Entry 3TEM (X-ray diffraction, 1.45 A resolution); this record covers chains A and B.

Chain A (and B):
Molecule: Ribosyldihydronicotinamide dehydrogenase [quinone]
Source organism: Homo sapiens
Notes: EC 1.10.99.2; chain B of this document is another copy of the same molecule, construct and numbering; everything in this record applies to it too
UniProt: P16083 (NQO2_HUMAN); residues 2-229 here correspond to UniProt positions 3-230 (UniProt number = residue number + 1)
Sequence (228 residues; numbered 2 to 229; the number before each row is that of its first residue):
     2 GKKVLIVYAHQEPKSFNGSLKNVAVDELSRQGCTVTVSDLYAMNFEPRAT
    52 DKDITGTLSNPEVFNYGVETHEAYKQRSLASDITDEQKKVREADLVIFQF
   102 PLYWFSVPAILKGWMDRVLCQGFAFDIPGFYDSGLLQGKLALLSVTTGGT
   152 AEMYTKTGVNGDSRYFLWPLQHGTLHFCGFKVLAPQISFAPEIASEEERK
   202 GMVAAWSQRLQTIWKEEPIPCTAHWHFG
Differences from the reference sequence: conflict F46 (Leu47 in P16083)
Bound ions: Zn2+: H173, H177, C222
Small-molecule neighbours:
  - 6A1 (hydroxy(2-{[(5S)-6-hydroxy-8-methoxy-4,5-dihydro-3H-imidazo[4,5,1-de]acridin-5-yl]amino}ethyl)dimethylammonium), molecule 1: G68, Q122, F126, I128, Y132, G174, F178
  - 6A1, molecule 2: W105, F106, G149, G150, Y155, N161, E193, I194
  - FAD (flavin-adenine dinucleotide), molecule 1: H11, K15, S16, F17, N18, S20, P102, L103, Y104, W105, F106, T147, T148, G149, G150, Y155, P192, E193, E197, R200, K201, V204
  - FAD, molecule 2: N66, Y67, G68, D117
Swiss-Prot annotation at these positions:
  - binding site (FAD): H11, F17 to S20, L103 to F106, T147 to G150, Y155, E193, R200
  - binding site (substrate): F126 to I128
  - binding site (Zn(2+)): H173, H177, C222
  - modified residue (Phosphoserine): S79, S196

How chain A and chain B interact:
Contacting residue pairs (81; chain A residue first):
  Q12(A) with A50(B), hydrogen bond (side chain-backbone); F65(B); Y67(B)
  E13(A) with V64(B); F65(B), hydrogen bond (side chain-backbone)
  Y42(A) with A50(B)
  N45(A) with R49(B), hydrogen bond (backbone-side chain)
  F46(A) with R49(B), hydrogen bond (backbone-side chain)
  E47(A) with R49(B), salt bridge
  P48(A) with P48(B), hydrophobic; R49(B); A110(B)
  R49(A) with N45(B), hydrogen bond (side chain-backbone); F46(B), hydrogen bond (side chain-backbone); E47(B), salt bridge; P48(B)
  A50(A) with Q12(B), hydrogen bond (backbone-side chain); Y42(B)
  V64(A) with E13(B)
  F65(A) with Q12(B); E13(B), hydrogen bond (backbone-side chain)
  N66(A) with E193(B), hydrogen bond
  Y67(A) with Q12(B)
  Y104(A) with K113(B), hydrogen bond (backbone-side chain); D117(B)
  W105(A) with M116(B), hydrogen bond (side chain-backbone); D117(B); L120(B); P170(B); G174(B); T175(B); F178(B), hydrophobic; C179(B), hydrophobic
  F106(A) with Y132(B); W169(B); P170(B), hydrophobic; G174(B)
  S107(A) with K113(B)
  V108(A) with K113(B), hydrogen bond (backbone-side chain)
  P109(A) with D117(B)
  A110(A) with P48(B); A110(B); K113(B); G114(B); D117(B), hydrogen bond (backbone-side chain)
  I111(A) with R49(B)
  K113(A) with Y104(B), hydrogen bond (side chain-backbone); S107(B); V108(B), hydrogen bond (side chain-backbone); A110(B)
  G114(A) with A110(B)
  M116(A) with W105(B), hydrogen bond (backbone-side chain)
  D117(A) with Y104(B); W105(B); P109(B); A110(B), hydrogen bond (side chain-backbone)
  L120(A) with W105(B)
  Y132(A) with F106(B); V160(B), hydrogen bond (side chain-backbone); N161(B), hydrogen bond
  V160(A) with Y132(B); H173(B), hydrogen bond (backbone-side chain)
  N161(A) with Y132(B), hydrogen bond; W169(B)
  G162(A) with W169(B)
  Y166(A) with W169(B); F228(B), hydrophobic
  W169(A) with F106(B); N161(B); G162(B); Y166(B)
  P170(A) with F106(B), hydrophobic
  H173(A) with V160(B), hydrogen bond (side chain-backbone)
  G174(A) with W105(B); F106(B)
  T175(A) with W105(B)
  F178(A) with W105(B), hydrophobic
  C179(A) with W105(B), hydrophobic
  E193(A) with N66(B)
  F228(A) with Y166(B), hydrophobic; F228(B), hydrophobic
Interface residues without a listed pair, chain A (46 interface residues in all): K15, T51, E63, F126, F167, A224
Interface residues without a listed pair, chain B (46 interface residues in all): K15, T51, E63, I111, F126, F167, A224

Overview:
Chain A and chain B each contribute 46 residues to their interface; the contacts include 22 hydrogen bonds and
2 salt bridges. Polar pairs include E47(A)-R49(B), Q12(A)-A50(B) and E13(A)-F65(B). Bound to chain A:
flavin-adenine dinucleotide and compound 6A1.
Both chains are Ribosyldihydronicotinamide dehydrogenase [quinone] (Homo sapiens). Entry 3TEM (Quinone
Oxidoreductase (NQ02) bound to the imidazoacridin-6-one 6a1) was determined by X-ray diffraction (same
publication as 3TE7).
